PDB entry 6X50 | electron microscopy, 3.30 A resolution | chains I and P of the 9 polymer chains in the assembly

# Chain I
Molecule: DNA-directed RNA polymerase subunit beta
Source organism: Escherichia coli
Notes: EC 2.7.7.6
Reference sequence: P0A8V4 (RPOB_ECO57); residue numbers follow UniProt; this construct covers 1-1342
Amino-acid sequence (1342 residues; row label = number of the first residue in the row):
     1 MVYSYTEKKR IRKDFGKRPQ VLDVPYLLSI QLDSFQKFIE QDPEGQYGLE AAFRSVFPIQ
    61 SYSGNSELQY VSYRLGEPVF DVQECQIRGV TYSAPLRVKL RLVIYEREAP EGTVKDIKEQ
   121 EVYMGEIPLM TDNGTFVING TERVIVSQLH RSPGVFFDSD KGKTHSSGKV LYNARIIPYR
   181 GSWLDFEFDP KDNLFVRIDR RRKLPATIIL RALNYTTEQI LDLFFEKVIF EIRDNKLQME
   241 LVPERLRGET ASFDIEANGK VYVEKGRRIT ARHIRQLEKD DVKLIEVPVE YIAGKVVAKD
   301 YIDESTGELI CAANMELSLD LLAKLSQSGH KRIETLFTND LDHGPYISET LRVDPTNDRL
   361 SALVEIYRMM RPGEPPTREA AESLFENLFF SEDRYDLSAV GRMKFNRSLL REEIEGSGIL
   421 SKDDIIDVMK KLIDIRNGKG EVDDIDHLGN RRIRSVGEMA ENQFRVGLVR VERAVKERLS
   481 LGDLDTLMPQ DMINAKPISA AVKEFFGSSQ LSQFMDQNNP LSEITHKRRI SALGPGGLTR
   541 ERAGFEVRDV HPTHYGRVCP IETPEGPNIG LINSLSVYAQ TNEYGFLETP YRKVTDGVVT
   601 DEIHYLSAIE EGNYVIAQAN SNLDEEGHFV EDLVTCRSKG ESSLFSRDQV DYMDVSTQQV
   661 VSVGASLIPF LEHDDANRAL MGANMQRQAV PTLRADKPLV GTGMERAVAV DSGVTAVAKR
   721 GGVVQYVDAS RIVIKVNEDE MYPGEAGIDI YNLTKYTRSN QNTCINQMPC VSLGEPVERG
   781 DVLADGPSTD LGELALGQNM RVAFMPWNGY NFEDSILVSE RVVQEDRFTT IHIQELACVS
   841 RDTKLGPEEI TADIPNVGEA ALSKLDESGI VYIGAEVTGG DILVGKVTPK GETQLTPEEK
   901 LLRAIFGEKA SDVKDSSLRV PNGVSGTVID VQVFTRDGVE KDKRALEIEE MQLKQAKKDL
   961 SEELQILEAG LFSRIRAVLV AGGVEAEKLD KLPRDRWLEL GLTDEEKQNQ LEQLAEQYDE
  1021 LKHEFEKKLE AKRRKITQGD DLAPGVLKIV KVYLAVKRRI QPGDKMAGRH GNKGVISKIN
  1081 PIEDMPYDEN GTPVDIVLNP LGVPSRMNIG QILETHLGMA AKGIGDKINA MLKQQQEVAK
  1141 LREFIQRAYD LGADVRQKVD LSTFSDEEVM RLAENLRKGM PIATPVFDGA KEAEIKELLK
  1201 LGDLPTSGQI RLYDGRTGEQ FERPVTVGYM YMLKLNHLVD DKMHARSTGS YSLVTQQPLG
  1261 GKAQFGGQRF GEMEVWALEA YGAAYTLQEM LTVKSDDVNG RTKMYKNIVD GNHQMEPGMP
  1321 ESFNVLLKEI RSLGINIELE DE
Disordered / not traced: 1, 891-914, 1342
UniProt features mapped onto this chain:
  - modified residue (N6-acetyllysine): Lys1022, Lys1200

# Chain P
Molecule: 64-nt DNA strand
Sequence (64 nucleotides; each row starts with the number of its first residue):
     1 GGGTATTCGC CGCGTACCTC TCCTAGCCCG CAAGTATCCT ATTCCTTGCA GCGGTGCCGT
    61 TGGG
Disordered / not traced: 56-64

# Interface between chain I and chain P
Residue-residue contacts (14):
  Asn139(I) with DC22(P), hydrogen bond to the phosphate
  Arg143(I) with DT21(P), hydrogen bond to the phosphate; DC22(P), salt bridge to the phosphate
  Arg478(I) with DA32(P), sugar contact
  Gly482(I) with DA33(P), phosphate contact
  Asp483(I) with DA33(P), phosphate contact
  Ser508(I) with DC22(P), sugar contact
  Arg542(I) with DC13(P), base contact
  Gly1261(I) with DC18(P), phosphate contact
  Lys1262(I) with DC18(P), hydrogen bond to the phosphate
  Gln1268(I) with DC17(P), sugar contact
  Arg1269(I) with DA16(P), salt bridge to the phosphate; DC17(P), hydrogen bond to the phosphate
  Gly1271(I) with DA16(P), phosphate contact
Interface residues without a listed pair, chain I (19 interface residues in all): Ile138, Thr141, Leu481, Phe514, Glu1272, Met1273, Glu1274
Interface residues without a listed pair, chain P (10 interface residues in all): DT15, DC20

# Overview
Chain I and chain P form an interface of 19 and 10 residues respectively, with 4 hydrogen bonds and 2 salt
bridges. Polar pairs include Asn139(I)-DC22(P), Arg143(I)-DT21(P) and Lys1262(I)-DC18(P).
Here chain I is DNA-directed RNA polymerase subunit beta (Escherichia coli) and chain P is a 64-nt DNA strand.
Entry 6X50 (Mfd-bound E.coli RNA polymerase elongation complex - V state) was determined by electron
microscopy, deposited together with 6X26, 6X2F, 6X2N, 6X43, 6X4W and 6X4Y.
